PDB entry 7BUD | electron microscopy, 4.50 A resolution (low resolution: residue-level contacts below are approximate; hydrogen-bond / salt-bridge calls are withheld) | chains A and F of the 10 polymer chains in the assembly

== Chain A ==
Protein: Dengue virus serotype 2 E protein
Source organism: Dengue virus 2
Amino-acid sequence (495 residues; numbered 1 to 495; the number before each row is that of its first residue):
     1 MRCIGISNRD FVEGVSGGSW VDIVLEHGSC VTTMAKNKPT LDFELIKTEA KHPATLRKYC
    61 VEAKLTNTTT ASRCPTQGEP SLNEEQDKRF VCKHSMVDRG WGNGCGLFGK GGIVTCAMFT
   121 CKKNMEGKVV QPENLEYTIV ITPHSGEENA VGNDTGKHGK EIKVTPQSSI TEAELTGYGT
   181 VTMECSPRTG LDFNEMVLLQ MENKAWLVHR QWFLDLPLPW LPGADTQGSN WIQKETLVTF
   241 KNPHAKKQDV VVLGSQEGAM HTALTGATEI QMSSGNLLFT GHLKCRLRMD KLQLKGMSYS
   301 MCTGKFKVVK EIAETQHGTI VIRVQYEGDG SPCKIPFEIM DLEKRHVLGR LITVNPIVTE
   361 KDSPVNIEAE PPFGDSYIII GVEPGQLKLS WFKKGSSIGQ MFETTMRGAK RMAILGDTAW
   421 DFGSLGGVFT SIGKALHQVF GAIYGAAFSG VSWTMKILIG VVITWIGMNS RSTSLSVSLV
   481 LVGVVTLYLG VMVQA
Covalently attached groups: N-acetylglucosamine (NAG) linked to Asn-67, Asn-153

== Chain F ==
Protein: Dengue virus serotype 2 M protein
Source organism: Dengue virus 2
Amino-acid sequence (72 residues; numbered 1 to 72; the number before each row is that of its first residue):
     1 SVALVPHVGM GLETRTETWM SSEGAWKHAQ RIETWILRHP GFTIMAAILA YTIGTTYFQR
    61 VLIFILLTAV TP

== Chain A / chain F interface ==
Pairs across the interface (11):
  Thr-239(A) / Trp-19(F)
  Thr-239(A) / Met-20(F)
  His-244(A) / Thr-16(F)
  Phe-448(A) / Gly-41(F)
  Phe-448(A) / Phe-42(F)
  Gly-450(A) / Trp-35(F)
  Gly-450(A) / His-39(F)
  Val-451(A) / Phe-42(F)
  Met-455(A) / Val-70(F)
  Met-455(A) / Thr-71(F)
  Ile-459(A) / Leu-49(F)
Interface residues without a listed pair, chain A (18 interface residues in all): Gln-211, Asp-215, Thr-236, Asn-242, Thr-262, Ala-447, Ser-449, Ser-452, Thr-454, Ile-463, Ile-466
Interface residues without a listed pair, chain F (17 interface residues in all): Ser-1, Ala-3, Glu-17, Lys-27, Arg-38, Met-45, Thr-52

== In short ==
Chain A and chain F form an interface of 18 and 17 residues respectively.
Chain A is Dengue virus serotype 2 E protein and chain F is Dengue virus serotype 2 M protein, both from
Dengue virus 2; the structure, Cryo-EM structure of Dengue virus serotype 2 complexed with Fab SIgN-3C at pH
8.0, was determined by electron microscopy, deposited together with 7BU8, 7BUA, 7BUB, 7BUE and 7BUF.
